PDB entry 2I3C | X-ray diffraction, 2.80 A resolution | chains A and B

# Chain A (and B)
Molecule: Aspartoacylase
Source organism: Homo sapiens
Notes: EC 3.5.1.15; chain B of this document is another copy of the same molecule, construct and numbering; everything in this record applies to it too
UniProt: P45381 (ACY2_HUMAN); numbering as in UniProt (aligned over 2-313)
Sequence (315 residues; each row starts with the number of its first residue; numbers below 1 keep their minus sign (Ala-1 is residue -1)):
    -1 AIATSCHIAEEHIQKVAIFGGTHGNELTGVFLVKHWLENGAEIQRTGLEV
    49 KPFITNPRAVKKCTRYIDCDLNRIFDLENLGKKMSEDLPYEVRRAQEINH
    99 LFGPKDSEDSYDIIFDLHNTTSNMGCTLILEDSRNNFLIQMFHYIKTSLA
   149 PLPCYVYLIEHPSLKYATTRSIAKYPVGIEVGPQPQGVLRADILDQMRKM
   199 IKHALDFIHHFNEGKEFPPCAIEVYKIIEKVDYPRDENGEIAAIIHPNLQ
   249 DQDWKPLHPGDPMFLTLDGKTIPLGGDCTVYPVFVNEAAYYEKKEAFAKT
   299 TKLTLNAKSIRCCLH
Disordered / not traced: -1 to 8, 311-313
Construct notes: cloning artifact (-1 to 1); modified residue (82, 122, 139, 195, 198, 261)
Modified / non-standard residues: Mse82, Mse122, Mse139, Mse195, Mse198, Mse261 (selenomethionine; parent Met)
Metal / ion sites: Zn2+: His21, Glu24, His116 (together with phosphate ion)

# How chain A and chain B interact
Residue-residue contacts (46; chain A residue first):
  Phe29(A) with Ile239(B); Ile242(B), hydrophobic; Leu265(B), hydrophobic
  Leu30(A) with Leu265(B), hydrophobic
  Lys32(A) with Glu238(B), salt bridge
  His33(A) with Leu265(B); Asp266(B), salt bridge
  Thr119(A) with Val186(B)
  Pro183(A) with Thr119(B); Pro183(B), hydrophobic
  Gln184(A) with Ala286(B)
  Gly185(A) with Ala286(B); Tyr289(B)
  Val186(A) with Thr119(B); Asn284(B); Ala286(B), hydrophobic; Tyr289(B)
  Leu187(A) with Ile242(B), hydrophobic; Asn284(B), hydrogen bond (backbone-side chain); Tyr289(B), hydrogen bond (backbone-side chain)
  Arg188(A) with Gln248(B); Asp249(B), salt bridge
  Ala189(A) with Ile242(B), hydrophobic; Ile243(B); Pro245(B), hydrophobic
  Leu192(A) with Leu265(B), hydrophobic
  Arg196(A) with Leu265(B), hydrogen bond (side chain-backbone)
  Ile239(A) with Phe29(B), hydrophobic
  Ile242(A) with Leu187(B), hydrophobic; Ala189(B), hydrophobic
  Ile243(A) with Ala189(B)
  Pro245(A) with Ala189(B)
  Gln248(A) with Arg188(B)
  Asp249(A) with Arg188(B), salt bridge
  Leu265(A) with Phe29(B), hydrophobic; His33(B); Arg196(B), hydrogen bond (backbone-side chain)
  Asp266(A) with His33(B), salt bridge
  Asn284(A) with Val186(B); Leu187(B), hydrogen bond (side chain-backbone)
  Ala286(A) with Gln184(B); Gly185(B); Val186(B), hydrophobic
  Tyr289(A) with Gly185(B); Val186(B); Leu187(B), hydrogen bond (side chain-backbone)
Other interface residues (no listed pair), chain A (28 interface residues in all): Leu25, Glu238, Leu263
Other interface residues (no listed pair), chain B (27 interface residues in all): Leu25, Lys32, Leu192, Leu263

# Overview
28 residues of chain A and 27 residues of chain B are in contact; the contacts include 6 hydrogen bonds and 5
salt bridges. Polar pairs include Lys32(A)-Glu238(B), His33(A)-Asp266(B) and Arg188(A)-Asp249(B). His21(A),
Glu24(A) and His116(A) coordinate Zn2+.
Chain A and chain B are both Aspartoacylase (Homo sapiens); the structure, Crystal Structure of an
Aspartoacylase from Homo Sapiens, was determined by X-ray diffraction, deposited together with 2GU2.
